Entry 6X1F (X-ray diffraction, 2.70 A resolution); this record covers chains C and D of the 6 polymer chains in the assembly.

Chain C:
Name: Tubulin alpha-1B chain
Source organism: Sus scrofa
UniProt: Q2XVP4 (TBA1B_PIG); numbering as in UniProt (aligned over 1-450)
Amino-acid sequence (450 residues; row label = number of the first residue in the row):
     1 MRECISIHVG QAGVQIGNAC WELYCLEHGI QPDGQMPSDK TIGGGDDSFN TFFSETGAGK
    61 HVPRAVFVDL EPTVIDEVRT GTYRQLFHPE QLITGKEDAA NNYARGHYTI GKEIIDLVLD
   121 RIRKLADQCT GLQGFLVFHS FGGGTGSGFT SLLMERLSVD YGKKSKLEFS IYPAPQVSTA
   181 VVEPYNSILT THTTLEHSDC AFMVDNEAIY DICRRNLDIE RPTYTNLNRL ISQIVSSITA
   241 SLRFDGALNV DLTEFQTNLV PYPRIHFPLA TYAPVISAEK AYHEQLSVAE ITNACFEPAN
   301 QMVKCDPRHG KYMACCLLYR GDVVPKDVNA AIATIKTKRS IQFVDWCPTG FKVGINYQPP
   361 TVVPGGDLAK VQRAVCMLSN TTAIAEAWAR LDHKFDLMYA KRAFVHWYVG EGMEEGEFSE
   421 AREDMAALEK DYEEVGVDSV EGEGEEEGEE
Disordered / not traced: 441-450
Metal / ion sites: Ca2+: Asp39, Thr41, Gly44, Glu55
Ligand contacts:
  - GTP (guanosine-5'-triphosphate): Gly10, Gln11, Ala12, Gln15, Ile16, Asp69, Asp98, Ala99, Ala100, Asn101, Ser140, Gly142, Gly143, Gly144, Thr145, Gly146, Ile171, Pro173, Val177, Ser178, Thr179, Glu183, Asn206, Tyr224, Leu227, Asn228, Ile231
  - Y5M (7-methoxy-4-(2-methyl-6,7-dihydro-5H-cyclopenta[d]pyrimidin-4-yl)-3,4-dihydroquinoxalin-2(1H)-one): Asn101, Thr179, Val181
Curated features (UniProtKB/Swiss-Prot):
  - motif: Met1 to Cys4 (MREC motif)
  - active site: Glu254
  - binding site (GTP): Gly10, Gln11, Ala12, Gln15, Glu71, Ala99, Ser140, Gly143, Gly144, Thr145, Gly146, Thr179, Glu183, Asn206, Tyr224, Asn228, Leu252
  - binding site (Mg(2+)): Glu71
  - modified residue: Lys40 (N6,N6,N6-trimethyllysine), Ser48 (Phosphoserine), Ser232 (Phosphoserine), Tyr282 (3'-nitrotyrosine), Arg339 (Omega-N-methylarginine), Ser439 (Phosphoserine), Glu443 (5-glutamyl polyglutamate), Glu445 (5-glutamyl polyglutamate)
  - cross-link (Glycyl lysine isopeptide (Lys-Gly)): Lys326 (interchain with G-Cter in ubiquitin), Lys370 (interchain with G-Cter in ubiquitin)

Chain D:
Name: Tubulin beta-2B chain
Source organism: Sus scrofa
UniProt: A0A287AGU7 (A0A287AGU7_PIG); residues 1-445 here = UniProt positions 1-445
Amino-acid sequence (445 residues; each row starts with the number of its first residue):
     1 MREIVHIQAG QCGNQIGAKF WEVISDEHGI DPTGSYHGDS DLQLERINVY YNEATGNKYV
    61 PRAILVDLEP GTMDSVRSGP FGQIFRPDNF VFGQSGAGNN WAKGHYTEGA ELVDSVLDVV
   121 RKESESCDCL QGFQLTHSLG GGTGSGMGTL LISKIREEYP DRIMNTFSVM PSPKVSDTVV
   181 EPYNATLSVH QLVENTDETY CIDNEALYDI CFRTLKLTTP TYGDLNHLVS ATMSGVTTCL
   241 RFPGQLNADL RKLAVNMVPF PRLHFFMPGF APLTSRGSQQ YRALTVPELT QQMFDSKNMM
   301 AACDPRHGRY LTVAAIFRGR MSMKEVDEQM LNVQNKNSSY FVEWIPNNVK TAVCDIPPRG
   361 LKMSATFIGN STAIQELFKR ISEQFTAMFR RKAFLHWYTG EGMDEMEFTE AESNMNDLVS
   421 EYQQYQDATA DEQGEFEEEE GEDEA
Disordered / not traced: 274-283, 432-445
Ligand contacts:
  - GTP (guanosine-5'-triphosphate): Ala9, Gly10, Gln11, Cys12, Gln15, Ile16, Asp67, Glu69, Ala97, Gly98, Asn99, Ser138, Gly140, Gly141, Gly142, Thr143, Gly144, Ser145, Val169, Pro171, Val175, Ser176, Glu181, Asn204, Leu207, Tyr222, Leu225, Asn226
  - Y5M (7-methoxy-4-(2-methyl-6,7-dihydro-5H-cyclopenta[d]pyrimidin-4-yl)-3,4-dihydroquinoxalin-2(1H)-one): Val236, Cys239, Leu240, Leu246, Ala248, Lys252, Leu253, Asn256, Met257, Thr312, Val313, Ala314, Ala315, Ile316, Asn348, Lys350, Thr351, Ala352

Chain C / chain D interface:
Contacting residue pairs - 51 pairs, chain C then chain D:
  Lys96(C) with Asp128(D), salt bridge; Cys129(D)
  Glu97(C) with Arg2(D), salt bridge; Cys129(D); Arg162(D), salt bridge; Arg251(D), salt bridge
  Asp98(C) with Lys252(D), salt bridge
  Ala100(C) with Arg251(D); Lys252(D); Val255(D)
  Asn101(C) with Lys252(D); Asn256(D), hydrogen bond
  Arg105(C) with Arg251(D)
  Pro175(C) with Asn347(D)
  Ser178(C) with Lys350(D)
  Ala180(C) with Asn256(D)
  Val181(C) with Asn256(D), hydrogen bond (backbone-side chain); Ile345(D), hydrophobic; Pro346(D); Asn347(D)
  Glu220(C) with Lys324(D), salt bridge
  Arg221(C) with Met323(D), hydrogen bond; Asp327(D), salt bridge
  Thr223(C) with Gln245(D)
  Tyr224(C) with Gln245(D)
  Lys394(C) with Asn347(D), hydrogen bond
  Leu397(C) with Glu343(D); Trp344(D); Ala430(D), hydrophobic
  Met398(C) with Trp344(D), hydrogen bond (backbone-backbone); Pro346(D)
  Lys401(C) with Phe260(D); Trp344(D); Ala428(D); Thr429(D), hydrogen bond (side chain-backbone)
  Arg402(C) with Phe260(D)
  Ala403(C) with Pro259(D); Phe260(D), hydrophobic
  Phe404(C) with Val255(D); Asn256(D); Val258(D); Pro259(D), hydrogen bond (backbone-backbone); Thr312(D); Ile345(D), hydrophobic
  His406(C) with Val258(D), hydrogen bond (side chain-backbone); Pro259(D); Phe260(D); Pro261(D)
  Trp407(C) with Ala254(D), hydrogen bond (side chain-backbone); Val255(D); Val258(D), hydrogen bond (side chain-backbone)
Other interface residues (no listed pair), chain C (27 interface residues in all): Gln11, Thr179, Val182, Tyr210
Other interface residues (no listed pair), chain D (31 interface residues in all): Asp197, Asp249, Ser322, Asn348

Summary:
27 residues of chain C face 31 of chain D across their interface; the contacts include 10 hydrogen bonds and 7
salt bridges. Among the polar pairs are Lys96(C)-Asp128(D), Glu97(C)-Arg2(D) and Glu97(C)-Arg162(D). Compound
Y5M is bound between chain C and chain D.
Chain C is Tubulin alpha-1B chain and chain D is Tubulin beta-2B chain, both from Sus scrofa; the structure,
Tubulin-RB3_SLD-TTL in complex with compound 5m, was determined by X-ray diffraction (same publication as
6X1C, 6X1E, 7LZ7 and 7LZ8).
